Entry 8E4W (X-ray diffraction, 2.75 A resolution); this record covers chains A and B.

[Chain A (and B)]
Molecule: 3C-like proteinase nsp5
From: Severe acute respiratory syndrome coronavirus 2
Notes: EC 3.4.22.69; chain B of this document is another copy of the same molecule, construct and numbering; everything in this record applies to it too
Reference sequence: P0DTD1 (R1AB_SARS2); residues 1-306 here correspond to UniProt positions 3264-3569 (UniProt number = residue number + 3263)
Sequence (306 residues; each row starts with the number of its first residue):
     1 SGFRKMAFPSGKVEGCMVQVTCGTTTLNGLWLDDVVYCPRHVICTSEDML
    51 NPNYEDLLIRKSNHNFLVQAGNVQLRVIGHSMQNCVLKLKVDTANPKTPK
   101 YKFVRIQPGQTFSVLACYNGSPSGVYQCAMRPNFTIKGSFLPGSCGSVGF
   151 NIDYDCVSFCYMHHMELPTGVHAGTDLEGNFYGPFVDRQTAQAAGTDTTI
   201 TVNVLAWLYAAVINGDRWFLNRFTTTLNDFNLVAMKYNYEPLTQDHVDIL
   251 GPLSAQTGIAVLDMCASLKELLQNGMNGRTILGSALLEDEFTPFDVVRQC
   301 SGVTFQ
Disordered / not traced: 306
Construct notes: engineered mutation Pro142 (Asn3405 in P0DTD1)
Curated features (UniProtKB/Swiss-Prot):
  - active site: His41 (For 3CL-PRO activity), Cys145 (Nucleophile)
  - site: Gln306 (Cleavage)
  - cross-link (Glycyl lysine isopeptide (Lys-Gly)): Lys5 (interchain with G-Cter in ubiquitin), Lys90 (interchain with G-Cter in ubiquitin)
Glycans and other covalent adducts: compound V2M linked to Cys145
Ligand contacts: V2M (N-[(2S)-1-({(2S,3S)-3,4-dihydroxy-1-[(3S)-2-oxopyrrolidin-3-yl]butan-2-yl}amino)-4-methyl-1-oxopentan-2-yl]-4-methoxy-1H-indole-2-carboxamide): Leu27, His41, Met49, Phe140, Leu141, Pro142, Gly143, Ser144, His163, His164, Met165, Glu166, Pro168, His172, Asp187, Arg188, Gln189, Thr190, Ala191
What the authors report for this chain:
  - mutagenesis - T21I, L50F, L50H, L50Q, L50S, L50T, L50Y, N142P, P252C, P252F, P252L, P252M, P252V, P252Y: increased catalytic activity

[Chain A / chain B interface]
Pairs across the interface (90):
  Ser1(A) - Gly138(B)
  Ser1(A) - Ser139(B)
  Ser1(A) - Phe140(B)  hydrogen bond (backbone-backbone)
  Ser1(A) - Glu166(B)  hydrogen bond (backbone-side chain)
  Ser1(A) - Gly170(B)  hydrogen bond (side chain-backbone)
  Ser1(A) - His172(B)  hydrogen bond (backbone-side chain)
  Gly2(A) - Gly138(B)
  Gly2(A) - Ser139(B)
  Phe3(A) - Gly138(B)
  Phe3(A) - Ser139(B)
  Arg4(A) - Lys5(B)
  Arg4(A) - Tyr126(B)
  Arg4(A) - Gln127(B)  hydrogen bond (side chain-backbone)
  Arg4(A) - Cys128(B)
  Arg4(A) - Lys137(B)  hydrogen bond (side chain-backbone)
  Arg4(A) - Gly138(B)
  Arg4(A) - Ser139(B)
  Arg4(A) - Glu290(B)  salt bridge
  Lys5(A) - Tyr126(B)
  Met6(A) - Gly124(B)
  Met6(A) - Val125(B)
  Met6(A) - Tyr126(B)  hydrophobic
  Met6(A) - Ser139(B)
  Ala7(A) - Gly124(B)
  Ala7(A) - Val125(B)  hydrogen bond (backbone-backbone)
  Phe8(A) - Val125(B)
  Pro9(A) - Ser10(B)
  Pro9(A) - Glu14(B)
  Pro9(A) - Pro122(B)  hydrophobic
  Pro9(A) - Ser123(B)
  Pro9(A) - Gly124(B)
  Ser10(A) - Pro9(B)
  Ser10(A) - Ser10(B)  hydrogen bond (side chain-backbone)
  Ser10(A) - Glu14(B)  hydrogen bond (backbone-side chain)
  Gly11(A) - Gly11(B)
  Gly11(A) - Glu14(B)  hydrogen bond (backbone-side chain)
  Glu14(A) - Pro9(B)
  Glu14(A) - Ser10(B)  hydrogen bond (side chain-backbone)
  Glu14(A) - Gly11(B)  hydrogen bond (side chain-backbone)
  Tyr118(A) - Gly302(B)
  Tyr118(A) - Thr304(B)
  Ser121(A) - Thr304(B)
  Pro122(A) - Pro9(B)  hydrophobic
  Pro122(A) - Thr304(B)
  Pro122(A) - Phe305(B)  hydrogen bond (backbone-backbone)
  Ser123(A) - Pro9(B)
  Ser123(A) - Arg298(B)  hydrogen bond (backbone-side chain)
  Ser123(A) - Gly302(B)
  Ser123(A) - Val303(B)  hydrogen bond (side chain-backbone)
  Ser123(A) - Thr304(B)
  Ser123(A) - Phe305(B)
  Gly124(A) - Met6(B)
  Gly124(A) - Ala7(B)
  Gly124(A) - Arg298(B)
  Val125(A) - Met6(B)
  Val125(A) - Ala7(B)  hydrogen bond (backbone-backbone)
  Val125(A) - Phe8(B)
  Val125(A) - Val125(B)  hydrophobic
  Tyr126(A) - Arg4(B)
  Tyr126(A) - Lys5(B)
  Gln127(A) - Arg4(B)  hydrogen bond (backbone-side chain)
  Cys128(A) - Arg4(B)
  Lys137(A) - Arg4(B)  hydrogen bond (backbone-side chain)
  Gly138(A) - Gly2(B)
  Gly138(A) - Arg4(B)
  Ser139(A) - Ser1(B)
  Ser139(A) - Gly2(B)  hydrogen bond (side chain-backbone)
  Ser139(A) - Arg4(B)
  Ser139(A) - Gln299(B)  hydrogen bond
  Phe140(A) - Ser1(B)  hydrogen bond (backbone-backbone)
  Leu141(A) - Ser1(B)
  Leu141(A) - Gln299(B)
  Leu141(A) - Cys300(B)
  Leu141(A) - Ser301(B)
  Leu141(A) - Gly302(B)
  Glu166(A) - Ser1(B)  hydrogen bond (side chain-backbone)
  His172(A) - Ser1(B)
  Gly283(A) - Leu286(B)
  Ala285(A) - Leu286(B)
  Glu290(A) - Arg4(B)  salt bridge
  Arg298(A) - Ser123(B)  hydrogen bond (side chain-backbone)
  Arg298(A) - Gly124(B)
  Gln299(A) - Ser139(B)  hydrogen bond
  Gln299(A) - Leu141(B)
  Gly302(A) - Leu141(B)
  Thr304(A) - Tyr118(B)
  Thr304(A) - Ser123(B)
  Phe305(A) - Ser121(B)
  Phe305(A) - Pro122(B)
  Phe305(A) - Ser123(B)  hydrogen bond (backbone-side chain)
Also at the interface, not in a pair above, chain A (41 interface residues in all): Lys12, Leu115, Ser284, Cys300, Val303
Also at the interface, not in a pair above, chain B (40 interface residues in all): Phe3, Leu115

[In short]
The interface between chain A and chain B involves 41 residues on one side and 40 on the other; the contacts
include 25 hydrogen bonds and 2 salt bridges. Polar contacts include Arg4(A)-Glu290(B), Ser1(A)-Glu166(B) and
Ser1(A)-Gly170(B). From the paper: T21I, L50F and L50H of chain A, among others, increase catalytic activity;
14 substitutions were tested in all.
Chain A and chain B are both 3C-like proteinase nsp5 (Severe acute respiratory syndrome coronavirus 2); the
structure, Crystal Structure of SARS CoV-2 Mpro mutant N142P with Pfizer Intravenous Inhibitor PF-00835231,
was determined by X-ray diffraction, deposited together with 8DT9 and 8E5C.
